PDB entry 4OJ5 | X-ray diffraction, 1.80 A resolution | chains A and B of the 3 polymer chains in the assembly

[Chain A (and B)]
Molecule: Tailspike protein
Organism: Escherichia phage Cba120
Notes: chain B of this document is another copy of the same molecule, construct and numbering; everything in this record applies to it too
UniProtKB: G3M189 (G3M189_9CAUD); residue numbers follow UniProt; this construct covers 1-770
Amino-acid sequence (776 residues; numbered 1 to 776; the number before each row is that of its first residue):
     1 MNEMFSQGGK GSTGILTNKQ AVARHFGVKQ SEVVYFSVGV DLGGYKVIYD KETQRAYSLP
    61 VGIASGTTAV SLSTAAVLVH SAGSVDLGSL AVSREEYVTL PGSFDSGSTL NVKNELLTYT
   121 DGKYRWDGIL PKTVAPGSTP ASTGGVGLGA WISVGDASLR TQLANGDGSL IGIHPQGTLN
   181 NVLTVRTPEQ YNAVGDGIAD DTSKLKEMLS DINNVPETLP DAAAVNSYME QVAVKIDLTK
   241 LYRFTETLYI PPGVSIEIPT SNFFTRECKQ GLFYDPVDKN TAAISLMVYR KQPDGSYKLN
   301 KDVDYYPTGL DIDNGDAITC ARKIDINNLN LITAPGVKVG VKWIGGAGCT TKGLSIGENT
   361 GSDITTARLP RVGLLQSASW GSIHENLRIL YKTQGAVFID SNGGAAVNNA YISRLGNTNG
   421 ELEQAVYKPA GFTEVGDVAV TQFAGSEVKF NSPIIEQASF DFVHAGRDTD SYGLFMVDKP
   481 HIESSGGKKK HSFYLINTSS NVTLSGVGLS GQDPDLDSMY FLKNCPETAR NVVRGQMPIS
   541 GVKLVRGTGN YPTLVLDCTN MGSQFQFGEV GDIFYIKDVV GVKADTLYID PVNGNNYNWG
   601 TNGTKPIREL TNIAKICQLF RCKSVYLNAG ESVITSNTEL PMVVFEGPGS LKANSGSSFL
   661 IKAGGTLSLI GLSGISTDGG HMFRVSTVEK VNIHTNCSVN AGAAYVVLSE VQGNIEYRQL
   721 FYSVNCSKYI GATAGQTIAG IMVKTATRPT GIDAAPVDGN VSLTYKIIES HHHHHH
Not modelled in the structure: 1-11, 770-776 (chain B: 1-13, 770-776)
Construct notes: expression tag (771-776)
Reported in the primary citation:
  - Zn2+ coordination: H25
  - catalytic residues: W380, Y411, E456, H481, E483 (proposed by the authors, not directly observed)
  - contacts within the chain: E456-E483
  - self-association interface (contacts with another copy of this molecule); pairs are residue here / residue on that copy: H25-H25

[Interface between chain A and chain B]
Contacting residue pairs (146; chain A residue first):
  G14(A) with Q20(B), hydrogen bond (backbone-side chain)
  T17(A) with T17(B); Q20(B), hydrogen bond
  N18(A) with Q20(B), hydrogen bond (backbone-side chain); R24(B), hydrogen bond
  A21(A) with A21(B), hydrophobic
  H25(A) with R24(B); H25(B)
  Y49(A) with R24(B), hydrogen bond
  E52(A) with K29(B)
  T53(A) with K29(B)
  Q54(A) with R24(B), hydrogen bond; V28(B); K29(B); Q30(B), hydrogen bond (side chain-backbone)
  R55(A) with G27(B), hydrogen bond (side chain-backbone)
  V98(A) with F26(B); G27(B)
  T99(A) with R94(B), hydrogen bond (backbone-side chain)
  L100(A) with R94(B), hydrogen bond (backbone-side chain)
  P101(A) with K46(B); V61(B), hydrophobic; R94(B)
  G102(A) with V61(B); R94(B)
  T118(A) with S93(B)
  K123(A) with R94(B), hydrogen bond (side chain-backbone); E95(B)
  D156(A) with E95(B); G155(B), hydrogen bond (side chain-backbone); D156(B); L159(B)
  A157(A) with E95(B), hydrogen bond (backbone-side chain)
  L159(A) with L159(B), hydrophobic
  R160(A) with S153(B); V154(B); G155(B), hydrogen bond (side chain-backbone); S158(B); L159(B); Q162(B), hydrogen bond
  L163(A) with L170(B); I171(B), hydrophobic; G172(B), hydrogen bond (backbone-backbone)
  A164(A) with L170(B); G172(B)
  G166(A) with G172(B); I173(B)
  D167(A) with G172(B); I173(B); H174(B)
  G168(A) with G172(B)
  L179(A) with L179(B), hydrophobic
  L183(A) with I173(B), hydrophobic; L179(B), hydrophobic
  V185(A) with V182(B)
  R186(A) with P175(B)
  T187(A) with N181(B), hydrogen bond (side chain-backbone); V182(B)
  E189(A) with N181(B)
  Q190(A) with I173(B); H174(B), hydrogen bond (side chain-backbone); P175(B); Q176(B), hydrogen bond (side chain-backbone); G177(B); N181(B); V182(B)
  Y191(A) with P175(B); Q176(B)
  E207(A) with Q176(B)
  D211(A) with P175(B)
  D237(A) with T184(B), hydrogen bond
  T239(A) with T184(B)
  P259(A) with A233(B); S255(B), hydrogen bond (backbone-side chain)
  T260(A) with A233(B); V254(B); S255(B); K323(B)
  S261(A) with K323(B)
  N262(A) with K323(B)
  F263(A) with R322(B); A347(B); G348(B)
  T265(A) with E230(B)
  R266(A) with E230(B), hydrogen bond (backbone-side chain)
  E267(A) with E230(B), hydrogen bond (backbone-side chain)
  K269(A) with E230(B)
  Q270(A) with V232(B); A233(B), hydrogen bond (side chain-backbone)
  N328(A) with D325(B)
  N386(A) with T350(B)
  R388(A) with G348(B), hydrogen bond (side chain-backbone)
  N409(A) with I383(B); A406(B)
  Y411(A) with W380(B)
  S452(A) with K449(B)
  I454(A) with G381(B); G403(B); G404(B)
  K479(A) with K449(B), hydrogen bond (backbone-side chain); M476(B)
  H481(A) with G403(B); G404(B), hydrogen bond (side chain-backbone); E447(B), salt bridge
  S505(A) with E447(B); L474(B); M476(B)
  G506(A) with Y472(B)
  V507(A) with E447(B); Y472(B)
  G535(A) with N501(B)
  Q536(A) with L474(B); S499(B)
  I539(A) with D470(B); Y472(B), hydrophobic
  C558(A) with D557(B); V580(B), hydrophobic
  N560(A) with S499(B), hydrogen bond; T528(B); R530(B)
  G562(A) with T528(B)
  V580(A) with V580(B), hydrophobic
  G581(A) with D578(B); V580(B)
  T666(A) with V688(B); E689(B)
  S668(A) with V688(B)
  N692(A) with N714(B), hydrogen bond
  H694(A) with V688(B); Q712(B), hydrogen bond
  N696(A) with Q712(B)
  E716(A) with K690(B), salt bridge
  R718(A) with V688(B), hydrogen bond (side chain-backbone); Q712(B), hydrogen bond (side chain-backbone); G713(B); N714(B); I738(B)
  L720(A) with Q712(B); G735(B); Q736(B)
  F721(A) with G735(B)
  M742(A) with I738(B), hydrophobic
  K744(A) with Q736(B)
  Y765(A) with I738(B); T764(B)
  I767(A) with L763(B)
Also at the interface, not in a pair above, chain A (92 interface residues in all): V22, S106, I171, K352, L504, D557, S563, M642, V644, I670, K690
Also at the interface, not in a pair above, chain B (85 interface residues in all): E96, L163, Q231, V234, K235, N327, K352, N408, N451, S762

[Summary]
The interface between chain A and chain B involves 92 residues on one side and 85 on the other, with 32
hydrogen bonds and 2 salt bridges. Polar pairs include H481(A)-E447(B), E716(A)-K690(B) and G14(A)-Q20(B).
From the paper: catalytic residues W380(A), Y411(A) and E456(A) among others; Zn2+ coordination by H25(A).
Both chains are Tailspike protein (Escherichia phage Cba120). Entry 4OJ5 (Crystal Structure of a Putative
Tailspike Protein (TSP1, orf210) from Escherichia coli O157:H7 Bacteriohage CBA120) was determined by X-ray
diffraction, deposited together with 4OJ6, 4OJL, 4OJO and 4OJP.
